Entry 9MSE (electron microscopy, 2.70 A resolution); this record covers chains M and U of the 16 polymer chains in the assembly.

# Chain M
Name: RNA polymerase sigma-54 factor
From: Escherichia coli
UniProt: P24255 (RP54_ECOLI); numbering as in UniProt (aligned over 1-477)
Chain sequence (477 residues; row label = number of the first residue in the row):
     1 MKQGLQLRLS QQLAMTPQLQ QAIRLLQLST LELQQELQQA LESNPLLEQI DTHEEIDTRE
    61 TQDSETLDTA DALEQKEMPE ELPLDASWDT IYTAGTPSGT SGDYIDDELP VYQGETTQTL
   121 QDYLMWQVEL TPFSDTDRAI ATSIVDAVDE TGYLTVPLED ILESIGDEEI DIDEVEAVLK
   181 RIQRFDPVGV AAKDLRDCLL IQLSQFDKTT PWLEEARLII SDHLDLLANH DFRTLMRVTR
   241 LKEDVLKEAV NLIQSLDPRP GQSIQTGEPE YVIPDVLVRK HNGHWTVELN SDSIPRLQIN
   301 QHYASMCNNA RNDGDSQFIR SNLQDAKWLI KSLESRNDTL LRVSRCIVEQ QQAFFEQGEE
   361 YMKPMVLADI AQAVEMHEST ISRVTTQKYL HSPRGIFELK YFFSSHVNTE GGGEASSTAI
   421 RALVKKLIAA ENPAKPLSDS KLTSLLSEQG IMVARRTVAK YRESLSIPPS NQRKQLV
Unresolved in the structure: 57-110
UniProt features mapped onto this chain:
  - DNA-binding region: Val366 to Thr385 (H-T-H motif)
  - motif: Ala454 to Arg462 (RPON box)
Reported in the primary citation:
  - conformationally variable residues (register shift): Met1 to Leu13, Pro17

# Chain U
Molecule: dhsU (-60 to +30) non-template strand
Sequence (90 nucleotides; each row starts with the number of its first residue):
     1 CGCAAGTTCC TTAGAATTTC AGTGTCCAGA AATTGGCACG AAAATTGCAA TAAATACAAC
    61 GAACAAAAAT GGAGGTAAGA GTATGGGTGG
Unresolved in the structure: 1-25, 60-90

# How chain M and chain U interact
Residue-residue contacts - 28 pairs, chain M then chain U:
  Thr16(M) - DA50(U)  hydrogen bond to the phosphate
  Thr16(M) - DT51(U)  hydrogen bond to the phosphate
  Pro17(M) - DA49(U)  sugar contact
  Gln18(M) - DA50(U)  base contact
  Leu19(M) - DC48(U)  base contact
  Gln20(M) - DC48(U)  base contact
  Gln20(M) - DA49(U)  base contact
  Gln21(M) - DA50(U)  base contact
  Gln27(M) - DT46(U)  phosphate contact
  Val366(M) - DA44(U)  phosphate contact
  Leu367(M) - DA44(U)  phosphate contact
  Ser379(M) - DT46(U)  base contact
  Ser382(M) - DT45(U)  hydrogen bond to the phosphate
  Arg383(M) - DT46(U)  base contact
  Arg383(M) - DG47(U)  hydrogen bond to the base
  Lys400(M) - DT45(U)  salt bridge to the phosphate
  Ser438(M) - DT33(U)  hydrogen bond to the phosphate
  Asp439(M) - DT34(U)  phosphate contact
  Ser440(M) - DT33(U)  hydrogen bond to the phosphate
  Arg455(M) - DT34(U)  base contact
  Arg455(M) - DG35(U)  hydrogen bond to the base
  Arg456(M) - DG35(U)  base contact
  Arg456(M) - DG36(U)  hydrogen bond to the base
  Arg456(M) - DC37(U)  base contact
  Arg462(M) - DG35(U)  salt bridge to the phosphate
  Glu463(M) - DG35(U)  phosphate contact
  Pro469(M) - DG35(U)  phosphate contact
  Ser470(M) - DT34(U)  hydrogen bond to the phosphate
Other interface residues (no listed pair), chain M (23 interface residues in all): Lys441

# Summary
Chain M and chain U form an interface of 23 and 13 residues respectively; the contacts include 9 hydrogen
bonds and 2 salt bridges. Polar pairs include Arg383(M)-DG47(U), Arg455(M)-DG35(U) and Arg456(M)-DG36(U). The
paper reports conformational variability at Met1(M) and Pro17(M).
Chain M is RNA polymerase sigma-54 factor (Escherichia coli) and chain U is dhsU (-60 to +30) non-template
strand; the structure, de novo SigN RNA polymerase transcription initiation intermediate with pre-catalytic
bEBP state (RPi1 open ring), was determined by electron microscopy together with 9MSF, 9MSG, 9MSH and 9MSJ
from the same study.
